Entry 4DL4 (X-ray diffraction, 2.00 A resolution); this record covers chains A and P of the 3 polymer chains in the assembly.

Chain A:
Protein: DNA polymerase eta
Source organism: Homo sapiens
Notes: EC 2.7.7.7
Reference sequence: Q9Y253 (POLH_HUMAN); numbering as in UniProt (aligned over 1-432)
Amino-acid sequence (435 residues; row label = number of the first residue in the row; numbers below 1 keep their minus sign (Gly-2 is residue -2)):
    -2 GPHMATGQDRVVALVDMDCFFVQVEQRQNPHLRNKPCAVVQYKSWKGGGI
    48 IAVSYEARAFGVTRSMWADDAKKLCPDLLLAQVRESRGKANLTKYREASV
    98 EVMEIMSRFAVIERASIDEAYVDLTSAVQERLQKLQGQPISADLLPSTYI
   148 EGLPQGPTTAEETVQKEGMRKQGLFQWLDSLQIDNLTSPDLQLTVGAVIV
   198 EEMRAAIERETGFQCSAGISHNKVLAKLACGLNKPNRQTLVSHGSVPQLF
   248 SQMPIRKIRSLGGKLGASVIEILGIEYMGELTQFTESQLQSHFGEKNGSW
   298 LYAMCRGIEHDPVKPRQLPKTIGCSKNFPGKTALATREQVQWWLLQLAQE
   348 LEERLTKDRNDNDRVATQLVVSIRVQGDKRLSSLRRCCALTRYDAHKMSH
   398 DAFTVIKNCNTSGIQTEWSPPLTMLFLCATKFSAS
Not modelled in the structure: -2 to 0, 155-157
Differences from the reference sequence: expression tag (-2 to 0)
Metal / ion sites: Mg2+ site 1: Asp13, Asp115, Glu116 (together with 0KX) (shared with DG9(P) of chain P); Mg2+ site 2: Asp13, Met14, Asp115 (together with 0KX)
Ligand contacts: 0KX (2'-deoxy-5'-O-[(R)-hydroxy{[(R)-hydroxy(phosphonooxy)phosphoryl]amino}phosphoryl]cytidine): Asp13, Met14, Asp15, Cys16, Phe17, Phe18, Ile48, Ala49, Tyr52, Arg55, Arg61, Ile114, Asp115, Glu116, Lys231
UniProt features mapped onto this chain:
  - binding site (Mg(2+)): Asp13, Met14, Asp115, Glu116
  - binding site (Mn(2+)): Asp13, Met14, Asp115, Glu116
  - binding site (a 2'-deoxyribonucleoside 5'-triphosphate): Arg61
  - natural variant: Val37 (deletion: In XPV), Leu75 (deletion: In XPV), Arg93 (R93P: In XPV), Arg111 (R111H: In XPV), Thr122 (T122P: In XPV), Gly153 (G153D: In a breast cancer sample), Thr191 (T191P: In XPV), Gly263 (G263V: In XPV), Val266 (V266D: In XPV), Gly295 (G295R: In XPV), Arg361 (R361S: In XPV)
  - mutagenesis: Tyr52 (Y52A/F: Reduces DNA polymerase activity; Y52E: Reduces DNA polymerase activity. Increases fidelity of replication and reduces translesion bypass), Arg61 (R61A: Reduces enzymatic activity by two-thirds), Ser62 (S62G: Increased DNA polymerase activity and translesion bypass compared to wild-type), Ala68 (A68S/V: Severe reduction in thymine dimer translesion bypass), Asn324 to Pro326 (Reduces binding to chromatin and to monoubiquitinated PCNA. Abolishes binding to monoubiquitinated PCNA; when associated with 705-E--H-713 Del)
What the authors report for this chain:
  - Mg2+ coordination: Asp13, Asp115, Glu116
  - catalytic residues: Asp13, Asp115, Glu116
  - binding site for the 10-nt DNA strand: Gln38
  - binding site for 0KX: Arg61
  - conformationally variable residues (loop rearrangement): Arg61 to Met63
  - mutagenesis - W297A: decreased catalytic activity

Chain P:
Molecule: 9-nt DNA strand
Sequence (9 nucleotides; row label = number of the first residue in the row):
     1 TAGTGTGAG
Metal / ion sites: Mg2+: DG9 (together with 0KX) (shared with Asp13(A), Asp115(A), Glu116(A) of chain A)

How chain A and chain P interact:
Pairs across the interface - 22 pairs, chain A then chain P:
  Ser113(A) with DG9(P), hydrogen bond to the phosphate
  Asp115(A) with DG9(P), phosphate contact
  Glu116(A) with DG9(P), phosphate contact
  Lys224(A) with DG9(P), salt bridge to the phosphate
  Arg256(A) with DA8(P), phosphate contact
  Ser257(A) with DG7(P), phosphate contact; DA8(P), hydrogen bond to the phosphate
  Leu258(A) with DA8(P), hydrogen bond to the phosphate
  Gly259(A) with DA8(P), hydrogen bond to the phosphate
  Gly260(A) with DG7(P), phosphate contact; DA8(P), phosphate contact
  Lys261(A) with DT6(P), salt bridge to the phosphate; DG7(P), hydrogen bond to the phosphate
  Leu262(A) with DG7(P), hydrogen bond to the phosphate
  Gln365(A) with DA2(P), phosphate contact
  Arg377(A) with DG5(P), salt bridge to the phosphate
  Leu381(A) with DT4(P), phosphate contact
  Arg382(A) with DG3(P), base contact; DT4(P), hydrogen bond to the phosphate
  Arg383(A) with DG3(P), salt bridge to the phosphate
  Cys384(A) with DG3(P), hydrogen bond to the phosphate
  Lys428(A) with DA2(P), phosphate contact
Also at the interface, not in a pair above, chain A (22 interface residues in all): Asp13, Ile255, Ser379, Ser380

Summary:
22 residues of chain A and 8 residues of chain P are in contact, with 8 hydrogen bonds and 4 salt bridges.
Among the polar pairs are Ser113(A)-DG9(P), Ser257(A)-DA8(P) and Leu258(A)-DA8(P). Chain A binds compound 0KX.
The paper reports catalytic residues Asp13(A), Asp115(A) and Glu116(A); W297A of chain A reduces catalytic
activity.
Chain A is DNA polymerase eta (Homo sapiens) and chain P is a 9-nt DNA strand; the structure, Human DNA
polymerase eta inserting dCMPNPP opposite the 3'G of cisplatin crosslinked Gs (Pt-GG1), was determined by
X-ray diffraction (same publication as 4DL2, 4DL3, 4DL5, 4DL6 and 4DL7).
